Entry 7PAK (electron microscopy, 5.30 A resolution (low resolution: residue-level contacts below are approximate; hydrogen-bond / salt-bridge calls are withheld)); this record covers chains r and 3 of the 55 polymer chains in the assembly.

== Chain r ==
Name: 50S ribosomal protein L22
Organism: Mycoplasma pneumoniae M129
Reference sequence: P75575 (RL22_MYCPN); residue numbers follow UniProt; this construct covers 1-159
Sequence (159 residues; each row starts with the number of its first residue):
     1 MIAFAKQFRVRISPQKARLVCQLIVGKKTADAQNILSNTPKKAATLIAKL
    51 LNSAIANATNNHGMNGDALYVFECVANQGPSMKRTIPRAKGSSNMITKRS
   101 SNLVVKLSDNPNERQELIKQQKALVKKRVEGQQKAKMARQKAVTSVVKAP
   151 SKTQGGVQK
Unresolved in the structure: 140-159
Cystine bridges: Cys21-Cys74

== Chain 3 ==
Molecule: 23S ribosomal RNA
Organism: Mycoplasma pneumoniae M129
Sequence (2907 nucleotides; row label = number of the first residue in the row):
     1 UACAAUAAGUUACUAAGGGCUUAUGGUGGAUGCCUUGGCACUAAUAGGCG
    51 AUGAAGGACGUGUUAACCUGCGAUAAGCUUCGGGUAGGUGGUAAGAACCU
   101 CAGAUCCGGAGAUUUCCGAAUGGAGCAAUCCGGUAGUUGGAAACAGCUAU
   151 CAUUAAUUGAUGAAUAAAUAGUCAAUUAAAGCAAUACGUGGUGAAGUGAA
   201 ACAUCUCAGUAGCCACAGGAAAAGAAAACGAAUGUGAUUCCGUGUGUAGU
   251 GGCGAGCGAAAGCGGAACAGGCCAAACUUAUCAUUAGAUAGGGGUUGUAG
   301 GGCUUGCAAUGUGGACUUGAAAACGAUAGAAGAAGCUGUUGGAAAGCAGC
   351 GCGCAAAAGGGUGAUAGCCCCGUAUUUGAAAUUGUUUUCAUACCUAGCGA
   401 GAUCCCUGAGUAGCUCGGAAAACGUUAUUUUGAGUGAAUCUGCCCAGACC
   451 AUUGGGUAAGCCUAAAUACUAAUUAGUGACCGAUAGCGAAACAGUACCGU
   501 GAGGGAAAGGUGAAAAGAACCCAGAGAUGGGAGUGAAAUAGAUUCUGAAA
   551 CCAUAUGCCUACAACGUGUCAGAGCACAUUAAUGUGUGAUGGCGUGCGUU
   601 UUGAAGUAUGAGCCGGCGAGUUAUGAUAGCAAGCGUUAGUUAACCAGGAG
   651 AUGGGGAGCUGUAGCGAAAGCGAGUUUUAAAAGAGCGUUUGUUUGUUAUU
   701 AUAGACCCGAAACGGGUUGAGCUAGUCAUGAGCAGGUUGAAGGUUGAGUA
   751 ACAUCAACUGGAGGACCGAACCGACUCUCGUUGAAACGAUAGCGGAUGAC
   801 UUGUGAUUAGGGGUGAAAUUCCAAUCGAAAUCCGUGAUAGCUGGUUCUCG
   851 UCGAAAUAGCUUUAAGGCUAGCGUGAGAUCACAAAUAAGUGGAGGUAAAG
   901 CUACUGAAUGUAUGAUGGCGCCACCUAGGCGUACUGAAUACAAUUAAACU
   951 CUGAAUGCCAUUUAUUUUAUUCUCGCAGUCAGACAGUGGGGGAUAAGCUU
  1001 CAUUGUCAAGAGGGGAAGAGCCCAGAUCAUUAAAUAAGGUCCCCAAAAUA
  1051 UACUAAGUGGAAAAGGAUGUGAAAGUGCUAAAACAGCAAGGAUGUUGGCU
  1101 UAGAAGCAGCCAUCGUUUAAAGAGUGCGUAACAGCUCACUUGUCGAGUGU
  1151 UUUUGCGCCGAAGAUGUAACGGGGCUAAGUAUAUUACCGAAUUUAUGGAU
  1201 AAGAUUUAUAUCUUGUGGUAGACGAGCGUUGUAUUGGAGUUGAAGUCAAA
  1251 GCGUGAGCAUUGGUGGAUCCAAUACAAGUGAGAAUGCCGGCAUGAGUAAC
  1301 GCUUGGGAGUGAGAAUCUCCCAAACCGAUUGACUAAGGUUUCCUGGACCA
  1351 GGGUCGUCCUUCCAGGGUUAGUCUGGACCUAAGCUGAGGCUGAAAAGCGU
  1401 AGGCGAUGGACAACAGGUUAAUAUUCCUGUACUUACAGUUAGACUGAUGG
  1451 AGUGACAAAGAAGGUUUUCCACCCCCAUAAUUGGAUUUGGGGAUAAAUCA
  1501 UAAGGUGGUACAAUAGGCAAAUCCGUUGUGCAUAACAUUGAGUGAUGAUG
  1551 UCGAGUGAAUGAGUGAUCAAGUAGCGAAGGUGGUAUUAAUCAUGCUUUCA
  1601 AGAAAAGCUUCUAGGGUUAAUCUAGCUGUAACCAGUACCGAGAACGAACA
  1651 CACGUAGUCAAGGAGAGGAUCCUAAGGUUAGCGAGUGAACUAUAGCCAAG
  1701 GAACUCUGCAAAUUAACCCCGUAAGUUAGCGAGAAGGGGUGCUUAUGUAA
  1751 AAGUAAGCCGCAGUGAAGAACGAGGGGGGACUGUUUAACUAAAACACAAC
  1801 UCUAUGCCAAACCGUAAGGUGAUGUAUAUGGGGUGACACCUGCCCAGUGC
  1851 UGGAAGGUUAAAGAAGGAGGUUAGCGCAAGCGAAGCUUUUAACUGAAGCC
  1901 CCAGUGAACGGCGGCCGUAACUAUAACGGUCCUAAGGUAGCGAAAUUCCU
  1951 AGUCGGGUAAAUUCCGUCCCGCUUGAAUGGUGUAACCAUCUCUUGACUGU
  2001 CUCGGCUAUAGACUCGGUGAAAUCCAGGUACGGGUGAAGACACCCGUUAG
  2051 GCGCAACGGGACGGAAAGACCCCGUGAAGCUUUACUGUAGCUUAAUAUUG
  2101 AUCAGGACAUUAUCAUGUAGAGAAUAGGUAGGAGCAAUCGAUGCAAGUUC
  2151 GCUAGGACUUGUUGAUGCGAAAGGUGGAAUACUACCCUUGGUUGUGUGCU
  2201 GUUCUAAUUGGUAACUGUUAUCCAGUUUCAAGACAGUGUUAGGUGGGCAG
  2251 UUUGACUGGGGCGGUCGCCUCCUAAAAGGUAACGGAGGCGUACAAAGGUA
  2301 CCUUCAGUACGGUUGGAAAUCGUAUGUAGAGUGUAAUGGUGUAAGGGUGC
  2351 UUGACUGUGAGACAUACAGGUCGAACAGGUGAGAAAUCAGGUCAUAGUGA
  2401 UCCGGUGGUCCAGUAUGGAAUGGCCAUCGCUCAACGGAUAAAAGCUACUC
  2451 CGGGGAUAACAGGCUGAUACUGCCCAAGAGUUCAUAUCGACGGCAGUGUU
  2501 UGGCACCUCGAUGUCGACUCAUCUCAUCCUCGAGCUGAAGCAGGUUCGAA
  2551 GGGUUCGGCUGUUCGCCGAUUAAAGAGAUACGUGAGUUGGGUUCAAACCG
  2601 UCGUGAGACAGGUUGGUCCCUAUCUAUUGUGCCCGUAGGAAGAUUGAAGA
  2651 GUGUUGCUUCUAGUACGAGAGGACCGAAGCGAGGACACCUCUUAUGCUCC
  2701 AGUUGUAGCGCCAGCUGCACCGCUGGGUAGUAACGUGUCUAUUAGAUAAA
  2751 CGCUGAAAGCAUCUAAGUGUGAAACUAUCUCAAAGAUUAAUCUUCCCAUU
  2801 UCGCAAGAAAGUAAGAGCCGUCAAAGACGAUGACGUUGAUAGGUUACAGG
  2851 UGUAAGCAUAGUGAUAUGUUGAGCUGAGUAAUACUAAUUGCUCGAGGACU
  2901 UAUUGGA
Unresolved in the structure: 1-7, 923-927, 1560-1569, 2901-2907

== Chain r / chain 3 interface ==
Pairs across the interface - 89 pairs, chain r then chain 3:
  Phe4(r) - G530(3)
  Phe4(r) - G531(3)
  Ala5(r) - G529(3)
  Lys6(r) - G529(3)
  Lys6(r) - G530(3)
  Gln7(r) - A527(3)
  Gln7(r) - U528(3)
  Phe8(r) - U543(3)
  Arg11(r) - U2018(3)
  Arg11(r) - G2019(3)
  Ser13(r) - G1296(3)
  Gln15(r) - G1296(3)
  Lys16(r) - G1296(3)
  Lys16(r) - U2018(3)
  Arg18(r) - A553(3)
  Arg18(r) - U554(3)
  Gln22(r) - G17(3)
  Pro40(r) - G2016(3)
  Lys41(r) - G2016(3)
  Lys41(r) - G2017(3)
  Lys42(r) - G2017(3)
  Lys42(r) - U2018(3)
  Lys49(r) - G524(3)
  Lys49(r) - G526(3)
  Asn52(r) - A523(3)
  Ser53(r) - A523(3)
  Ala56(r) - C522(3)
  Ala56(r) - A523(3)
  Asn57(r) - C522(3)
  Asn57(r) - G529(3)
  Asn57(r) - G530(3)
  Asn60(r) - C521(3)
  Asn60(r) - C522(3)
  Asn60(r) - G530(3)
  Asn61(r) - G530(3)
  Asn61(r) - G531(3)
  Glu73(r) - U554(3)
  Ala76(r) - C552(3)
  Ala76(r) - A553(3)
  Asn77(r) - G25(3)
  Asn77(r) - G26(3)
  Asn77(r) - C552(3)
  Gln78(r) - G26(3)
  Gln78(r) - U27(3)
  Gln78(r) - C551(3)
  Gln78(r) - C552(3)
  Gly79(r) - G26(3)
  Gly79(r) - U27(3)
  Pro80(r) - U27(3)
  Met82(r) - A1350(3)
  Arg84(r) - A1350(3)
  Arg84(r) - G1351(3)
  Pro87(r) - A1648(3)
  Arg88(r) - G783(3)
  Arg88(r) - G1353(3)
  Arg88(r) - A1648(3)
  Arg88(r) - U2621(3)
  Ala89(r) - U782(3)
  Ala89(r) - G783(3)
  Ala89(r) - A786(3)
  Lys90(r) - U781(3)
  Lys90(r) - U782(3)
  Lys90(r) - G783(3)
  Lys90(r) - A786(3)
  Gly91(r) - A1648(3)
  Ser92(r) - A1648(3)
  Ser93(r) - A1648(3)
  Asn94(r) - A2021(3)
  Ile96(r) - G2019(3)
  Ile96(r) - A2020(3)
  Thr97(r) - G2019(3)
  Thr97(r) - A2020(3)
  Lys98(r) - G1351(3)
  Lys98(r) - G2019(3)
  Arg99(r) - A1292(3)
  Asn102(r) - G26(3)
  Asn102(r) - U27(3)
  Arg114(r) - A555(3)
  Arg114(r) - U556(3)
  Lys127(r) - G1262(3)
  Lys127(r) - G1263(3)
  Arg128(r) - U580(3)
  Arg128(r) - U1261(3)
  Arg128(r) - G1262(3)
  Gly131(r) - U1261(3)
  Gln132(r) - U580(3)
  Gln132(r) - U1260(3)
  Gln132(r) - U1261(3)
  Lys136(r) - A581(3)
Interface residues without a listed pair, chain r (56 interface residues in all): Met1, Lys83, Met95, Ile118, Gln121, Lys122, Leu124, Val129
Interface residues without a listed pair, chain 3 (54 interface residues in all): A23, A525, A578, U579, A785, A1249, C1291, G1352, C1355, C1649

== Overview ==
56 residues of chain r and 54 residues of chain 3 are in contact.
Here chain r is 50S ribosomal protein L22 and chain 3 is 23S ribosomal RNA, both from Mycoplasma pneumoniae
M129. Entry 7PAK (70S ribosome with EF-Tu-tRNA and P-site tRNA in Mycoplasma pneumoniae cells) was determined
by electron microscopy (same publication as 7OOC, 7OOD, 7P6Z, 7PAH, 7PAI, 7PAJ and 23 further entries).
